Entry 4Y8Q (X-ray diffraction, 2.60 A resolution); this record covers chains K and W of the 32 polymer chains in the assembly.

Chain K:
Molecule: Proteasome subunit beta type-5
Organism: Saccharomyces cerevisiae (strain ATCC 204508 / S288c)
Notes: EC 3.4.25.1
UniProt: P30656 (PSB5_YEAST); residues 1-212 here correspond to UniProt positions 76-287 (UniProt number = residue number + 75)
Sequence (212 residues; each row starts with the number of its first residue):
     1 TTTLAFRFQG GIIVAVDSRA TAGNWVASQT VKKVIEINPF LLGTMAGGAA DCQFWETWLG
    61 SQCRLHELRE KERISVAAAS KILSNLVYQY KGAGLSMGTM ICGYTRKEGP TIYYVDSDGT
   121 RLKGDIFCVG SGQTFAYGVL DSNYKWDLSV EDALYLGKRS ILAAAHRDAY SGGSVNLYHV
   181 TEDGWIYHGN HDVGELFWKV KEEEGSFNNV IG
Ion coordination: Mg2+: Ala165, Asp168, Ser171 (shared with Asp204(W) of chain W)

Chain W:
Molecule: Proteasome subunit beta type-3
Organism: Saccharomyces cerevisiae (strain ATCC 204508 / S288c)
Notes: EC 3.4.25.1
UniProt: P25451 (PSB3_YEAST); residues 0-204 here correspond to UniProt positions 1-205 (UniProt number = residue number + 1)
Sequence (205 residues; numbered 0 to 204; the number before each row is that of its first residue; numbering starts at 0):
     0 MSDPSSINGG IVVAMTGKDC VAIACDLRLG SQSLGVSNKF EKIFHYGHVF LGITGLATDV
    60 TTLNEMFRYK TNLYKLKEER AIEPETFTQL VSSSLYERRF GPYFVGPVVA GINSKSGKPF
   120 IAGFDLIGCI DEAKDFIVSG TASDQLFGMC ESLYEPNLEP EDLFETISQA LLNAADRDAL
   180 SGWGAVVYII KKDEVVKRYL KMRQD
Disordered / not traced: 0
Ion coordination: Mg2+: Asp204 (shared with Ala165(K), Asp168(K), Ser171(K) of chain K)
Swiss-Prot annotation at these positions:
  - modified residue: Ser30 (Phosphoserine)
  - cross-link: Lys69 (Glycyl lysine isopeptide (Lys-Gly) (interchain with G-Cter in ubiquitin))

Interface between chain K and chain W:
Pairs across the interface - 46 pairs, chain K then chain W:
  Arg19(K) - Asp204(W)  salt bridge
  Asn24(K) - Asp177(W)
  Asn24(K) - Ala178(W)  hydrogen bond (backbone-backbone)
  Asn24(K) - Leu179(W)
  Trp25(K) - Gln144(W)
  Trp25(K) - Arg176(W)
  Val26(K) - Asp175(W)
  Val26(K) - Arg176(W)  hydrogen bond (backbone-side chain)
  Val26(K) - Asp177(W)
  Val26(K) - Ala178(W)
  Ala27(K) - Arg176(W)  hydrogen bond (backbone-side chain)
  Ser28(K) - Arg176(W)
  Gln29(K) - Arg202(W)
  Gln29(K) - Asp204(W)
  Phe135(K) - Leu33(W)  hydrophobic
  Ala165(K) - Asp204(W)
  His166(K) - Asn37(W)
  His166(K) - Trp182(W)  hydrogen bond (backbone-side chain)
  His166(K) - Gln203(W)  hydrogen bond (side chain-backbone)
  Arg167(K) - Ser32(W)
  Arg167(K) - Gly34(W)  hydrogen bond (side chain-backbone)
  Arg167(K) - Val35(W)  hydrogen bond (side chain-backbone)
  Arg167(K) - Trp182(W)
  Asp168(K) - Ser32(W)
  Ala169(K) - Arg27(W)
  Ala169(K) - Ser32(W)  hydrogen bond (backbone-backbone)
  Ala169(K) - Ala178(W)
  Tyr170(K) - Ser32(W)
  Tyr170(K) - Ala178(W)  hydrophobic
  Ser171(K) - Asp204(W)
  Gly172(K) - Asp204(W)
  Gly173(K) - Arg202(W)  hydrogen bond (backbone-side chain)
  Gly173(K) - Asp204(W)  hydrogen bond (backbone-side chain)
  Asp192(K) - Arg202(W)  salt bridge
  Gly194(K) - Arg202(W)
  Phe197(K) - Gln203(W)
  Trp198(K) - Lys200(W)
  Trp198(K) - Met201(W)
  Trp198(K) - Gln203(W)
  Asn209(K) - Asn37(W)  hydrogen bond (backbone-side chain)
  Asn209(K) - Lys38(W)  hydrogen bond (backbone-side chain)
  Val210(K) - Asn37(W)
  Val210(K) - Gln203(W)
  Ile211(K) - Leu26(W)  hydrophobic
  Ile211(K) - Lys38(W)
  Ile211(K) - Tyr198(W)  hydrophobic
Interface residues without a listed pair, chain K (25 interface residues in all): Val193
Interface residues without a listed pair, chain W (22 interface residues in all): Gln31

Overview:
25 residues of chain K and 22 residues of chain W are in contact, with 12 hydrogen bonds and 2 salt bridges.
Polar contacts include Arg19(K)-Asp204(W), Asp192(K)-Arg202(W) and Val26(K)-Arg176(W). Ala165(K), Asp168(K),
Ser171(K) and Asp204(W) coordinate Mg2+.
Chain K is Proteasome subunit beta type-5 and chain W is Proteasome subunit beta type-3, both from
Saccharomyces cerevisiae (strain ATCC 204508 / S288c); the structure, Yeast 20S proteasome beta7-delta7_Cter
mutant in complex with Ac-PAY-ep, was determined by X-ray diffraction, deposited together with 4Y69, 4Y6A,
4Y6V, 4Y6Z, 4Y70, 4Y74 and 34 further entries.
